6VQW - chains C and B of the 11 polymer chains in the assembly; structure by electron microscopy, 3.42 A resolution.

== Chain C ==
Molecule: Type I-F CRISPR-associated protein Csy2
Source organism: Pseudomonas aeruginosa
UniProtKB: B3G161 (B3G161_PSEAI); residues 1-327 here = UniProt positions 1-327
Sequence (327 residues; row label = number of the first residue in the row):
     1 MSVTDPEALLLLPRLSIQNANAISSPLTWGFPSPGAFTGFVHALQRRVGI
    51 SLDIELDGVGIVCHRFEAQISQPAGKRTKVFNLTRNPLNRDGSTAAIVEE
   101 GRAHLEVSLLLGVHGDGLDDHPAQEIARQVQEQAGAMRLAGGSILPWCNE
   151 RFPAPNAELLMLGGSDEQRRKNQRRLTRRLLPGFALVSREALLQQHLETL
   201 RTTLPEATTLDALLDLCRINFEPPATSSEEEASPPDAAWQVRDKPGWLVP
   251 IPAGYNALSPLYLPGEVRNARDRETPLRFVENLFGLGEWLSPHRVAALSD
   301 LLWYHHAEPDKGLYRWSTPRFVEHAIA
Disordered / not traced: 1-2, 217-239, 323-327

== Chain B ==
Molecule: CRISPR-associated protein Csy1
Source organism: Pseudomonas aeruginosa
UniProtKB: Q02ML9 (CSY1_PSEAB); residues 1-434 here = UniProt positions 1-434
Sequence (434 residues; numbered 1 to 434; the number before each row is that of its first residue):
     1 MTSPLPTPTWQELRQFIESFIQERLQGKLDKLQPDEDDKRQTLLATHRRE
    51 AWLADAARRVGQLQLVTHTLKPIHPDARGSNLHSLPQAPGQPGLAGSHEL
   101 GDRLVSDVVGNAAALDVFKFLSLQYQGKNLLNWLTEDSAEALQALSDNAE
   151 QAREWRQAFIGITTVKGAPASHSLAKQLYFPLPGSGYHLLAPLFPTSLVH
   201 HVHALLREARFGDAAKAAREARSRQESWPHGFSEYPNLAIQKFGGTKPQN
   251 ISQLNNERRGENWLLPSLPPNWQRQNVNAPMRHSSVFEHDFGRTPEVSRL
   301 TRTLQRFLAKTVHNNLAIRQRRAQLVAQICDEALQYAARLRELEPGWSAT
   351 PGCQLHDAEQLWLDPLRAQTDETFLQRRLRGDWPAEVGNRFANWLNRAVS
   401 SDSQILGSPEAAQWSQELSKELTMFKEILEDERD
Disordered / not traced: 1-174, 368-375, 400-409

== How chain C and chain B interact ==
Residue-residue contacts (83):
  Pro-26(C) / Pro-195(B)
  Pro-26(C) / Leu-264(B)
  Leu-27(C) / Val-202(B)  hydrophobic
  Leu-27(C) / Leu-264(B)
  Leu-27(C) / Leu-265(B)  hydrogen bond (backbone-backbone)
  Thr-28(C) / Leu-264(B)
  Thr-28(C) / Leu-265(B)
  Thr-28(C) / Ser-267(B)  hydrogen bond
  Trp-29(C) / Asn-237(B)  hydrogen bond (side chain-backbone)
  Trp-29(C) / Ala-239(B)  hydrophobic
  Trp-29(C) / Leu-264(B)  hydrophobic
  Trp-29(C) / Leu-265(B)  hydrogen bond (backbone-backbone)
  Trp-29(C) / Pro-266(B)
  Trp-29(C) / Leu-268(B)
  Gly-30(C) / Ser-267(B)  hydrogen bond (backbone-side chain)
  Gly-30(C) / Leu-268(B)
  Phe-31(C) / Ser-267(B)  hydrogen bond (backbone-backbone)
  His-42(C) / Pro-181(B)
  His-42(C) / Tyr-187(B)  hydrogen bond
  Arg-46(C) / Tyr-187(B)
  His-64(C) / Asn-271(B)
  Phe-66(C) / Trp-272(B)
  Arg-77(C) / Tyr-235(B)  hydrogen bond
  Thr-78(C) / Arg-210(B)
  Thr-78(C) / Leu-238(B)
  Lys-79(C) / Asn-237(B)  hydrogen bond
  Lys-79(C) / Leu-238(B)  hydrogen bond (backbone-backbone)
  Lys-79(C) / Ala-239(B)
  Lys-79(C) / Ile-240(B)  hydrogen bond (backbone-backbone)
  Val-80(C) / Ile-240(B)  hydrophobic
  Phe-81(C) / Ile-240(B)
  Glu-99(C) / Gln-241(B)
  Glu-99(C) / Lys-242(B)  hydrogen bond (side chain-backbone)
  Arg-151(C) / Glu-342(B)
  Lys-171(C) / Asp-431(B)  hydrogen bond (side chain-backbone)
  Arg-174(C) / Glu-427(B)
  Leu-181(C) / Leu-334(B)
  Leu-181(C) / Ala-338(B)  hydrophobic
  Phe-184(C) / Asn-271(B)
  Thr-209(C) / Leu-205(B)
  Asp-215(C) / Glu-234(B)
  Leu-216(C) / Glu-234(B)
  Leu-216(C) / Pro-236(B)
  Gln-240(C) / Arg-222(B)
  Gln-240(C) / Phe-232(B)
  Val-241(C) / Phe-232(B)  hydrophobic
  Arg-242(C) / Phe-232(B)
  Trp-247(C) / Pro-270(B)  hydrophobic
  Val-249(C) / Ser-267(B)
  Pro-250(C) / Pro-266(B)
  Pro-250(C) / Ser-267(B)
  Tyr-255(C) / Leu-178(B)
  Tyr-255(C) / Leu-190(B)  hydrophobic
  Leu-261(C) / His-188(B)
  Asn-269(C) / Gln-177(B)
  Ala-270(C) / Gln-177(B)
  Ala-270(C) / Leu-189(B)  hydrophobic
  Arg-271(C) / Gln-177(B)
  Arg-271(C) / Tyr-179(B)  hydrogen bond
  Asp-272(C) / Tyr-179(B)
  Thr-275(C) / Tyr-187(B)  hydrogen bond (side chain-backbone)
  Thr-275(C) / His-188(B)
  Thr-275(C) / Leu-189(B)  hydrogen bond (side chain-backbone)
  Pro-276(C) / His-188(B)
  Pro-276(C) / Leu-189(B)  hydrogen bond (backbone-backbone)
  Leu-277(C) / Leu-189(B)
  Leu-277(C) / Leu-190(B)
  Leu-277(C) / Ala-191(B)
  Arg-278(C) / Leu-189(B)  hydrogen bond (backbone-backbone)
  Arg-278(C) / Leu-190(B)
  Arg-278(C) / Ala-191(B)  hydrogen bond (backbone-backbone)
  Phe-279(C) / Ala-191(B)  hydrophobic
  Val-280(C) / Leu-190(B)  hydrophobic
  Val-280(C) / Ala-191(B)  hydrogen bond (backbone-backbone)
  Val-280(C) / Pro-192(B)
  Val-280(C) / Leu-193(B)  hydrogen bond (backbone-backbone)
  Glu-281(C) / Leu-193(B)
  Trp-289(C) / Pro-269(B)  hydrophobic
  Trp-289(C) / Pro-270(B)
  His-305(C) / Pro-181(B)
  Ala-307(C) / Phe-180(B)  hydrophobic
  Ala-307(C) / Pro-183(B)
  Tyr-314(C) / Phe-180(B)  hydrophobic
Also at the interface, not in a pair above, chain C (56 interface residues in all): Ile-23, Cys-63, Arg-65, Lys-76, Ile-97, Arg-175, Pro-182, Pro-309, Leu-313
Also at the interface, not in a pair above, chain B (51 interface residues in all): Leu-182, Leu-198, Leu-206, Phe-243, Gly-244, Trp-263, Ile-428, Glu-432, Asp-434

== Summary ==
Chain C and chain B form an interface of 56 and 51 residues respectively; the contacts include 21 hydrogen
bonds. Polar pairs include Thr-28(C)/Ser-267(B), Trp-29(C)/Asn-237(B) and Gly-30(C)/Ser-267(B).
Here chain C is Type I-F CRISPR-associated protein Csy2 and chain B is CRISPR-associated protein Csy1, both
from Pseudomonas aeruginosa. Entry 6VQW (Type I-F CRISPR-Csy complex with its inhibitor AcrF8) was determined
by electron microscopy, deposited together with 6VQV and 6VQX.
